Entry 7KJ1 (X-ray diffraction, 2.15 A resolution); this record covers chains G and H of the 10 polymer chains in the assembly.

[Chain G (and H)]
Molecule: Peroxiredoxin-2
From: Homo sapiens
Notes: EC 1.11.1.24; chain H of this document is another copy of the same molecule, construct and numbering; everything in this record applies to it too
UniProt: P32119 (PRDX2_HUMAN); residue numbers follow UniProt; this construct covers 2-198
Amino-acid sequence (197 residues; row label = number of the first residue in the row):
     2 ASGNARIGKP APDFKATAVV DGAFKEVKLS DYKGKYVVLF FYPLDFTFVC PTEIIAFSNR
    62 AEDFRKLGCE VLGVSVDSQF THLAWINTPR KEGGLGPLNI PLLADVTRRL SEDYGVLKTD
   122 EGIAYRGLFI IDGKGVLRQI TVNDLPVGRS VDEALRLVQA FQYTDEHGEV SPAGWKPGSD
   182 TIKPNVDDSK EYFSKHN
Differences from the reference sequence: conflict Ser172 (Cys in P32119)

[Chain G / chain H interface]
Pairs across the interface - 113 pairs, chain G then chain H:
  Ala2(G) - Ala2(H)
  Ala2(G) - Ser3(H)
  Ala2(G) - Gly4(H)
  Ala2(G) - Ala6(H)
  Ala2(G) - Arg7(H)  hydrogen bond (backbone-side chain)
  Ala2(G) - Gly116(H)
  Ser3(G) - Ala2(H)
  Ser3(G) - Arg7(H)
  Gly4(G) - Ala2(H)
  Ala6(G) - Ala2(H)
  Arg7(G) - Ala2(H)  hydrogen bond (side chain-backbone)
  Arg7(G) - Ser3(H)
  Ile8(G) - Tyr126(H)  hydrogen bond (backbone-side chain)
  Ile8(G) - Val143(H)  hydrophobic
  Ile8(G) - Asp145(H)
  Thr48(G) - Phe194(H)
  Phe49(G) - Ile183(H)
  Phe49(G) - Pro185(H)
  Phe49(G) - Asn186(H)
  Phe49(G) - Val187(H)
  Phe49(G) - Ser190(H)
  Phe49(G) - Phe194(H)
  Val50(G) - Val171(H)  hydrophobic
  Val50(G) - Ser172(H)
  Pro52(G) - Phe194(H)  hydrophobic
  Thr53(G) - Pro173(H)
  Thr53(G) - Ala174(H)  hydrogen bond (side chain-backbone)
  Thr53(G) - Ile183(H)
  Thr53(G) - Tyr193(H)
  Glu54(G) - Ala174(H)
  Arg91(G) - Phe194(H)
  Arg91(G) - Asn198(H)  hydrogen bond (backbone-side chain)
  Lys92(G) - Phe194(H)
  Lys92(G) - Ser195(H)  hydrogen bond (side chain-backbone)
  Lys92(G) - Asn198(H)
  Glu93(G) - Lys191(H)
  Gly94(G) - Phe194(H)
  Gly116(G) - Ala2(H)
  Tyr126(G) - Ile8(H)  hydrogen bond (side chain-backbone)
  Arg139(G) - Asn144(H)
  Arg139(G) - Asp145(H)  salt bridge
  Arg139(G) - Pro147(H)
  Gln140(G) - Thr142(H)
  Gln140(G) - Val143(H)  hydrogen bond (side chain-backbone)
  Gln140(G) - Asn144(H)  hydrogen bond
  Ile141(G) - Ile141(H)
  Ile141(G) - Thr142(H)
  Ile141(G) - Val143(H)  hydrogen bond (backbone-backbone)
  Thr142(G) - Gln140(H)
  Thr142(G) - Ile141(H)
  Val143(G) - Ile8(H)  hydrophobic
  Val143(G) - Gln140(H)  hydrogen bond (backbone-side chain)
  Val143(G) - Ile141(H)  hydrogen bond (backbone-backbone)
  Asn144(G) - Arg139(H)
  Asn144(G) - Gln140(H)  hydrogen bond
  Asn144(G) - Leu158(H)
  Asp145(G) - Ile8(H)
  Asp145(G) - Arg139(H)  salt bridge
  Asp145(G) - Phe162(H)
  Pro147(G) - Arg139(H)
  Pro147(G) - Thr165(H)
  Pro147(G) - Val171(H)
  Pro147(G) - Ser172(H)  hydrogen bond (backbone-backbone)
  Val148(G) - Ala161(H)  hydrophobic
  Val148(G) - Phe162(H)  hydrophobic
  Val148(G) - Thr165(H)
  Val148(G) - Ser172(H)
  Gly149(G) - Arg157(H)  hydrogen bond (backbone-side chain)
  Gly149(G) - Ser172(H)  hydrogen bond (backbone-backbone)
  Arg150(G) - Arg157(H)
  Arg150(G) - Ala174(H)
  Arg150(G) - Gly175(H)  hydrogen bond (backbone-backbone)
  Ser151(G) - Glu154(H)
  Ser151(G) - Arg157(H)
  Glu154(G) - Ser151(H)
  Glu154(G) - Glu154(H)
  Arg157(G) - Gly149(H)  hydrogen bond (side chain-backbone)
  Arg157(G) - Arg150(H)
  Arg157(G) - Ser151(H)
  Leu158(G) - Asn144(H)
  Ala161(G) - Val148(H)  hydrophobic
  Phe162(G) - Asp145(H)
  Phe162(G) - Val148(H)  hydrophobic
  Thr165(G) - Pro147(H)
  Thr165(G) - Val148(H)
  Val171(G) - Val50(H)  hydrophobic
  Val171(G) - Pro147(H)
  Ser172(G) - Val50(H)
  Ser172(G) - Pro147(H)  hydrogen bond (backbone-backbone)
  Ser172(G) - Val148(H)
  Ser172(G) - Gly149(H)  hydrogen bond (backbone-backbone)
  Pro173(G) - Thr53(H)
  Ala174(G) - Thr53(H)  hydrogen bond (backbone-side chain)
  Ala174(G) - Glu54(H)
  Ala174(G) - Arg150(H)
  Gly175(G) - Arg150(H)  hydrogen bond (backbone-backbone)
  Ile183(G) - Phe49(H)
  Ile183(G) - Thr53(H)
  Pro185(G) - Phe49(H)
  Asn186(G) - Phe49(H)
  Val187(G) - Phe49(H)
  Ser190(G) - Phe49(H)
  Lys191(G) - Glu93(H)  hydrogen bond (side chain-backbone)
  Tyr193(G) - Thr53(H)
  Phe194(G) - Thr48(H)
  Phe194(G) - Phe49(H)
  Phe194(G) - Pro52(H)  hydrophobic
  Phe194(G) - Arg91(H)
  Phe194(G) - Lys92(H)
  Phe194(G) - Gly94(H)
  Ser195(G) - Lys92(H)  hydrogen bond (backbone-side chain)
  Asn198(G) - Arg91(H)  hydrogen bond (side chain-backbone)
  Asn198(G) - Lys92(H)  hydrogen bond (backbone-side chain)
Other interface residues (no listed pair), chain G (54 interface residues in all): Asn5, Gly9, Ala57
Other interface residues (no listed pair), chain H (56 interface residues in all): Asn5, Gly9, Ala57, Glu170, Lys184

[In short]
54 residues of chain G and 56 residues of chain H are in contact; the contacts include 26 hydrogen bonds and 2
salt bridges. Polar pairs include Arg139(G)-Asp145(H), Ala2(G)-Arg7(H) and Ile8(G)-Tyr126(H).
Both chains are Peroxiredoxin-2 (Homo sapiens). Entry 7KJ1 (human peroxiredoxin 2 - C172S mutant) was
determined by X-ray diffraction (same publication as 7KIZ and 7KJ0).
